8BOT - chains F and J of the 25 polymer chains in the assembly; structure by electron microscopy, 7.76 A resolution (low resolution: residue-level contacts below are approximate; hydrogen-bond / salt-bridge calls are withheld).

[Chain F]
Name: DNA-dependent protein kinase catalytic subunit
Organism: Homo sapiens
Notes: EC 2.7.11.1
UniProt: P78527 (PRKDC_HUMAN); residues 1-4128 here = UniProt positions 1-4128
Sequence (4128 residues; numbered 1 to 4128; the number before each row is that of its first residue):
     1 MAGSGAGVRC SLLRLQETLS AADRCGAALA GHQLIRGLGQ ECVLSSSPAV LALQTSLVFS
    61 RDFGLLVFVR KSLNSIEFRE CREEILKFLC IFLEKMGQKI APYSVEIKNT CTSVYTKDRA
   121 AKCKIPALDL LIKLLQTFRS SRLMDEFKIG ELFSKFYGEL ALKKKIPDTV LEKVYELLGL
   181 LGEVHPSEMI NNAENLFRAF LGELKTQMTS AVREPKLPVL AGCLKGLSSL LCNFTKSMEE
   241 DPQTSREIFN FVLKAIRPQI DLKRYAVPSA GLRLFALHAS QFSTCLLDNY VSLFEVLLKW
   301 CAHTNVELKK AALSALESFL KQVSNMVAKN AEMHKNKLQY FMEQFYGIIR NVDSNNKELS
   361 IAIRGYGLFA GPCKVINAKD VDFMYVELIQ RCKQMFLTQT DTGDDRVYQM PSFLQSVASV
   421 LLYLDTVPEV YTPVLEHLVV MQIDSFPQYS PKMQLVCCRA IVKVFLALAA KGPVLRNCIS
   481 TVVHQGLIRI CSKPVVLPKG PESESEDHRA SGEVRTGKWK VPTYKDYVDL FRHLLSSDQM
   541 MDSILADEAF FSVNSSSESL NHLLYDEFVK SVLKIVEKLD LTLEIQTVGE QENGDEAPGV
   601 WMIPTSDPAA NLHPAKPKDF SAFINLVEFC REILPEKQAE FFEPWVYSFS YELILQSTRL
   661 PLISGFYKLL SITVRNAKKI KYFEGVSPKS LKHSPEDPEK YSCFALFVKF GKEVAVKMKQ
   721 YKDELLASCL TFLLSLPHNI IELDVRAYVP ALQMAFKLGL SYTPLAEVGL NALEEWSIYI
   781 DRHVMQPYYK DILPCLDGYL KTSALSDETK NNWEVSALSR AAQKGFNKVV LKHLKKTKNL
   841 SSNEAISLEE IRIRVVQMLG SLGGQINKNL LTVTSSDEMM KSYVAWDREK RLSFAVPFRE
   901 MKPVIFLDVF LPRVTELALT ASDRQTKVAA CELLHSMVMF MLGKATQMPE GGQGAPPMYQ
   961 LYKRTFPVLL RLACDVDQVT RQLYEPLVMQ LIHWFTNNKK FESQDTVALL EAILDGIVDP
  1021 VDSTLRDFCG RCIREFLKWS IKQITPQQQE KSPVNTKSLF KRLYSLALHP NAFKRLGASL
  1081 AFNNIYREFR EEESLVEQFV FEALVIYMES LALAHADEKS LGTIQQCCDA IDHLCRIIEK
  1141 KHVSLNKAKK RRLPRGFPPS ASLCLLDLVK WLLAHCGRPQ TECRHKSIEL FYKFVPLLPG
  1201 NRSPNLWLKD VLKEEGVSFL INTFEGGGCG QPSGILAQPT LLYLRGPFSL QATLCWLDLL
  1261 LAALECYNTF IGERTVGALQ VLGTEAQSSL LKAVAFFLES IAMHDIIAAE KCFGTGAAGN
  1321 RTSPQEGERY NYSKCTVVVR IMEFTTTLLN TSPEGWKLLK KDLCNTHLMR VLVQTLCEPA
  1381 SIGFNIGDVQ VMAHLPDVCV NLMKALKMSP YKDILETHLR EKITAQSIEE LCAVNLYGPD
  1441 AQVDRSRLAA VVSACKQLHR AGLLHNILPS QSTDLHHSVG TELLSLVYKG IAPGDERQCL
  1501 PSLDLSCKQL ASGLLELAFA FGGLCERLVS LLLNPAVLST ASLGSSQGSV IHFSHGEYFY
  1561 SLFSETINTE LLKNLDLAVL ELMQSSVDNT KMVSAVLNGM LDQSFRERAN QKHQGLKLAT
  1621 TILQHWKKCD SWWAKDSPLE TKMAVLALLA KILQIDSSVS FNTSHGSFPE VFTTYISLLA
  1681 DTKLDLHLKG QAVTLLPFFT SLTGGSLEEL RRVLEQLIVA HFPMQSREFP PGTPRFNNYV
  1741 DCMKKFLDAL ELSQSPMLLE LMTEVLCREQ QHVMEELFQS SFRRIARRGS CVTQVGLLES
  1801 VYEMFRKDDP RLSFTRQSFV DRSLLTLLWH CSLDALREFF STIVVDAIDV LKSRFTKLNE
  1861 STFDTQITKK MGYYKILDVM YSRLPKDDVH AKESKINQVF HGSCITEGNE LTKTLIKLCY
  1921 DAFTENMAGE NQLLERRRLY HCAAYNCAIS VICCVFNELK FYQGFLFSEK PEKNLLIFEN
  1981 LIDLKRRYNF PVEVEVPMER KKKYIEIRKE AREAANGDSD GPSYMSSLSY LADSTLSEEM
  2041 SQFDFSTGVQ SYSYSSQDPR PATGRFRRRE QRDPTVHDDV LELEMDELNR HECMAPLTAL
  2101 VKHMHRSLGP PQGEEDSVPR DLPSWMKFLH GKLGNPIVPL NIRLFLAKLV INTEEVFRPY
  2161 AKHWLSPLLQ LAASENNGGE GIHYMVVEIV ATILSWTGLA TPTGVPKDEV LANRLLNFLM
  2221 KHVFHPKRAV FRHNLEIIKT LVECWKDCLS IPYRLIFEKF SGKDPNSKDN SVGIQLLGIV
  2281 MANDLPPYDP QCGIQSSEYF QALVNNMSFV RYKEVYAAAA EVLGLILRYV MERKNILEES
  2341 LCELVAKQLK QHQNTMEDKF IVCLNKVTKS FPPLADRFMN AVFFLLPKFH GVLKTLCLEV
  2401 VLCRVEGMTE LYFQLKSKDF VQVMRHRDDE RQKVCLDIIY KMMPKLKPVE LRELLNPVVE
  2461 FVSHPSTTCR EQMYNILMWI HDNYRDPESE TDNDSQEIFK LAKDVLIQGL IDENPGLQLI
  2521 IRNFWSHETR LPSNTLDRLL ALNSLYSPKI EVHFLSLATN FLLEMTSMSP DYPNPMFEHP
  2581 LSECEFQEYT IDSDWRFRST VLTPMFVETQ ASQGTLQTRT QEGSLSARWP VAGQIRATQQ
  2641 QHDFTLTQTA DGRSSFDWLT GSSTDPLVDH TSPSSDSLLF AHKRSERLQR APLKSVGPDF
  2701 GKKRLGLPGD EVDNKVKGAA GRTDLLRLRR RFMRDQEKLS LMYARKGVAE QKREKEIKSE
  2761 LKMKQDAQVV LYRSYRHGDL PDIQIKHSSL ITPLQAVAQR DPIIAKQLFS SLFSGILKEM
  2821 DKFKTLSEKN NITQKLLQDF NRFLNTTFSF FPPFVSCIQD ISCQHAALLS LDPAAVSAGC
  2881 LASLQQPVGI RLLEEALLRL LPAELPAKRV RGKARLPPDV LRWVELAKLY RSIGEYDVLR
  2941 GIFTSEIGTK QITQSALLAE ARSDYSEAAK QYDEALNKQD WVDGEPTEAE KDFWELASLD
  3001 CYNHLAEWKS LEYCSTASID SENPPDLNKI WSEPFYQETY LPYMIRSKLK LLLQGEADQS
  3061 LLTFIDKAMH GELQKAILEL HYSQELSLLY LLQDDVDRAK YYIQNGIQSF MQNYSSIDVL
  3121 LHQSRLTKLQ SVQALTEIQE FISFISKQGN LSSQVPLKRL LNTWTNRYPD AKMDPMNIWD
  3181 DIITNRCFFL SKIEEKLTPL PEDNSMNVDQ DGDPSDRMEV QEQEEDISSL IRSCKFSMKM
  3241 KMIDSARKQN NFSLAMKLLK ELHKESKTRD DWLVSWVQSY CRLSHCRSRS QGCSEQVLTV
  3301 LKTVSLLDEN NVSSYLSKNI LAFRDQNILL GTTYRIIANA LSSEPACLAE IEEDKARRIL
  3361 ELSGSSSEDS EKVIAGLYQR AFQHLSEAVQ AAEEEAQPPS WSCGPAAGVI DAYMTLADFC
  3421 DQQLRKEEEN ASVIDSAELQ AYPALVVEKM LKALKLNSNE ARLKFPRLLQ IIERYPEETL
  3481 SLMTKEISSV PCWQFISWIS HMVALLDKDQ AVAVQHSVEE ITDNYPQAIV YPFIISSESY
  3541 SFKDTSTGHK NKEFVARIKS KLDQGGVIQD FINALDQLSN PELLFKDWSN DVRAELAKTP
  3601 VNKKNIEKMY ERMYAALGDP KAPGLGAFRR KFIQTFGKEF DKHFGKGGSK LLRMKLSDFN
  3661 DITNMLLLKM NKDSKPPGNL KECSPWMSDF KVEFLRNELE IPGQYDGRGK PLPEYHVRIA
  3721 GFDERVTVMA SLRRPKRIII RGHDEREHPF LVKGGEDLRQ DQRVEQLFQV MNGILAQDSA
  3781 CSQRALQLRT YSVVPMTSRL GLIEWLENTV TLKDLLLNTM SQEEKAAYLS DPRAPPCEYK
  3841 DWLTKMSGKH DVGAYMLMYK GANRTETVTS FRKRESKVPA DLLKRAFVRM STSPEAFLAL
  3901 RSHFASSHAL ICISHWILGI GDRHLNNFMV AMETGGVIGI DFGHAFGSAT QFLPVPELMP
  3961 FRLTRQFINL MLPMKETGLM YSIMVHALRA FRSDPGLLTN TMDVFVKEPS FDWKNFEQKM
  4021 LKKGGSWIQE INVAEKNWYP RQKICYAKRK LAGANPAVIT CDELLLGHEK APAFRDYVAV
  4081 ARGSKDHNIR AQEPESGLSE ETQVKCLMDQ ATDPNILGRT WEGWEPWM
Disordered / not traced: 1-9, 254-258, 350-355, 400-404, 499-518, 548-558, 587-609, 686-696, 804-825, 841-846, 872-878, 1241-1248, 1314-1321, 1493-1502, 1541-1549, 1700-1706, 1807-1814, 1853-1861, 1886-1908, 1927-1933, 1964-2089, 2109-2119, 2177-2178, 2487-2490, 2604-2720, 2902-2915, 3023-3028, 3198-3225, 3365-3367, 3396-3406, 3430-3440, 3540-3544, 3598-3600, 3648-3656, 3844-3850, 4016-4037
Curated features (UniProtKB/Swiss-Prot):
  - region: Leu1503 to Leu1538 (Interaction with C1D), Glu2737 to Gln2765 (May split the end of the DNA molecule, with the two strands separating around the region), Val3728 to Arg3734 (G-loop), Gly3919 to Asn3927 (Catalytic loop), Gly3939 to Thr3964 (Activation loop)
  - site: Asp2020, Gly2021 (Cleavage)
  - modified residue: Lys117 (N6-acetyllysine), Ser511 (Phosphoserine), Ser687 (Phosphoserine), Lys828 (N6-acetyllysine), Ser841 (Phosphoserine), Ser893 (Phosphoserine), Ser1065 (Phosphoserine), Lys1209 (N6-acetyllysine), Lys1970 (N6-acetyllysine), Ser2056 (Phosphoserine), Lys2259 (N6-acetyllysine), Thr2535 (Phosphothreonine), Thr2609 (Phosphothreonine), Ser2612 (Phosphoserine), Thr2638 (Phosphothreonine), Thr2647 (Phosphothreonine), Ser2789 (Phosphoserine), Ser3205 (Phosphoserine), Lys3241 (N6-acetyllysine), Lys3260 (N6-acetyllysine) and 6 more in UniProt

[Chain J]
Molecule: 27-nt DNA strand
Sequence (27 nucleotides; row label = number of the first residue in the row):
    12 CATAATAATA GTTTTTAGTT TATTGGG

[Chain F / chain J interface]
Contacting residue pairs (20; chain F residue first):
  Asp168(F) with DG22(J)
  Thr169(F) with DA21(J); DG22(J)
  Val170(F) with DA21(J); DG22(J)
  Leu217(F) with DA21(J)
  Pro218(F) with DT20(J); DA21(J)
  Lys263(F) with DT20(J)
  Lys357(F) with DC12(J)
  Lys452(F) with DC12(J)
  Tyr2312(F) with DT17(J)
  Leu2739(F) with DC12(J)
  Met2742(F) with DC12(J); DA13(J)
  Tyr2743(F) with DC12(J)
  Arg2745(F) with DA13(J)
  Lys2746(F) with DC12(J); DA13(J)
  Ala2749(F) with DT14(J)
Interface residues without a listed pair, chain F (16 interface residues in all): Leu2741
Interface residues without a listed pair, chain J (8 interface residues in all): DT23

[Summary]
Chain F and chain J form an interface of 16 and 8 residues respectively.
Here chain F is DNA-dependent protein kinase catalytic subunit (Homo sapiens) and chain J is a 27-nt DNA
strand. Entry 8BOT (Cryo-EM structure of NHEJ supercomplex(trimer)) was determined by electron microscopy.
